3FFI - chains A and B; structure by X-ray diffraction, 2.60 A resolution.

Chain A:
Protein: Reverse transcriptase/ribonuclease H
Organism: HIV-1 M:B_HXB2R
Notes: EC 2.7.7.49, 2.7.7.7, 3.1.26.4
UniProtKB: P04585 (POL_HV1H2); residues 1-560 here correspond to UniProt positions 588-1147 (UniProt number = residue number + 587)
Chain sequence (561 residues; each row starts with the number of its first residue; numbering starts at 0):
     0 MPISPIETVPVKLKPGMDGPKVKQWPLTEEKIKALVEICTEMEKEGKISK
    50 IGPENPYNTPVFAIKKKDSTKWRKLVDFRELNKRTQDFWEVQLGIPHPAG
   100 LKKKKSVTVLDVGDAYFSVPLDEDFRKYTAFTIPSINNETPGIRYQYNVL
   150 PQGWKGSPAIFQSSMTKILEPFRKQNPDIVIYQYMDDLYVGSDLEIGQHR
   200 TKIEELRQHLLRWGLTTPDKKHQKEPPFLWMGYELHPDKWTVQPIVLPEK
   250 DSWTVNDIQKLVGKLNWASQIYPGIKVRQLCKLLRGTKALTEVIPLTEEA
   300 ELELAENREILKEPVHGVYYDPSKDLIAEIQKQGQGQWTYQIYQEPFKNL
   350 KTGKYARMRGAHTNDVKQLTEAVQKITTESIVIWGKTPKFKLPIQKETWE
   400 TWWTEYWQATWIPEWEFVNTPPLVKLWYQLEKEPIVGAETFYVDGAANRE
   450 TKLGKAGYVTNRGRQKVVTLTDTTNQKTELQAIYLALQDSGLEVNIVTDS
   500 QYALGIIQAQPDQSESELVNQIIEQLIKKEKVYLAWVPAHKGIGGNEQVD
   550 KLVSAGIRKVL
Not modelled in the structure: 0, 65-68, 554-560
Differences from the reference sequence: expression tag (0)
Swiss-Prot annotation at these positions:
  - region: Phe227 to His235 (RT 'primer grip')
  - motif: Trp398 to Trp414 (Tryptophan repeat motif)
  - binding site (Mg(2+)): Asp110, Asp185, Asp186, Asp443, Glu478, Asp498, Asp549
  - site: Trp401 (Essential for RT p66/p51 heterodimerization), Trp414 (Essential for RT p66/p51 heterodimerization), Phe440, Tyr441 (Cleavage), Leu560 (Cleavage)

Chain B:
Protein: RT p51
Organism: HIV-1 M:B_HXB2R
UniProtKB: P04585 (POL_HV1H2); residues 1-440 here correspond to UniProt positions 588-1027 (UniProt number = residue number + 587)
Chain sequence (441 residues; numbered 0 to 440; the number before each row is that of its first residue; numbering starts at 0):
     0 MPISPIETVPVKLKPGMDGPKVKQWPLTEEKIKALVEICTEMEKEGKISK
    50 IGPENPYNTPVFAIKKKDSTKWRKLVDFRELNKRTQDFWEVQLGIPHPAG
   100 LKKKKSVTVLDVGDAYFSVPLDEDFRKYTAFTIPSINNETPGIRYQYNVL
   150 PQGWKGSPAIFQSSMTKILEPFRKQNPDIVIYQYMDDLYVGSDLEIGQHR
   200 TKIEELRQHLLRWGLTTPDKKHQKEPPFLWMGYELHPDKWTVQPIVLPEK
   250 DSWTVNDIQKLVGKLNWASQIYPGIKVRQLCKLLRGTKALTEVIPLTEEA
   300 ELELAENREILKEPVHGVYYDPSKDLIAEIQKQGQGQWTYQIYQEPFKNL
   350 KTGKYARMRGAHTNDVKQLTEAVQKITTESIVIWGKTPKFKLPIQKETWE
   400 TWWTEYWQATWIPEWEFVNTPPLVKLWYQLEKEPIVGAETF
Not modelled in the structure: 0-4, 65-67, 217-228, 356-361, 429-440
Differences from the reference sequence: expression tag (0)
Swiss-Prot annotation at these positions:
  - region: Phe227 to His235 (RT 'primer grip')
  - motif: Trp398 to Trp414 (Tryptophan repeat motif)
  - binding site (Mg(2+)): Asp110, Asp185, Asp186
  - site: Trp401 (Essential for RT p66/p51 heterodimerization), Trp414 (Essential for RT p66/p51 heterodimerization), Phe440 (Cleavage)

Interface between chain A and chain B:
Pairs across the interface - 113 pairs, chain A then chain B:
  Val8(A) - Glu53(B)
  Pro9(A) - Glu53(B)
  Gln85(A) - Glu53(B)  hydrogen bond (side chain-backbone)
  Asp86(A) - Lys20(B)  salt bridge
  Asp86(A) - Pro55(B)
  Phe87(A) - Pro52(B)
  Phe87(A) - Pro55(B)
  Trp88(A) - Pro52(B)  hydrogen bond (backbone-backbone)
  Trp88(A) - Asn54(B)
  Trp88(A) - Pro55(B)
  Trp88(A) - Asn57(B)
  Trp88(A) - Thr131(B)
  Trp88(A) - Arg143(B)
  Gln91(A) - Asn137(B)  hydrogen bond (side chain-backbone)
  Gln91(A) - Thr139(B)
  Gln91(A) - Pro140(B)
  Leu92(A) - Gln23(B)
  Leu92(A) - Asn137(B)
  Gly93(A) - Asn137(B)  hydrogen bond (backbone-side chain)
  Ile94(A) - Asn137(B)
  Pro95(A) - Asn136(B)
  Pro95(A) - Asn137(B)
  His96(A) - Asn136(B)  hydrogen bond (backbone-side chain)
  Gly99(A) - Asn136(B)
  Leu100(A) - Asn136(B)
  Ala158(A) - Pro52(B)  hydrophobic
  Gln161(A) - Pro140(B)
  Ser162(A) - Pro52(B)
  Thr165(A) - Pro140(B)
  Glu169(A) - Lys49(B)  salt bridge
  Tyr181(A) - Asn137(B)
  Tyr181(A) - Glu138(B)
  Gln182(A) - Pro140(B)
  Arg358(A) - Gln394(B)
  Arg358(A) - Glu396(B)  salt bridge
  Gln373(A) - Gln394(B)
  Gln373(A) - Glu396(B)
  Gln373(A) - Thr397(B)
  Gln373(A) - Thr400(B)  hydrogen bond
  Gln373(A) - Trp401(B)
  Thr377(A) - Thr400(B)
  Ile380(A) - Pro25(B)
  Ile380(A) - Leu26(B)
  Ile380(A) - Thr400(B)
  Val381(A) - Pro25(B)  hydrophobic
  Val381(A) - Ile135(B)
  Val381(A) - Asn136(B)  hydrogen bond (backbone-backbone)
  Ile382(A) - Ile135(B)
  Ile382(A) - Asn136(B)
  Trp383(A) - Ile135(B)
  Gly384(A) - Thr27(B)
  Gly384(A) - Glu28(B)  hydrogen bond (backbone-backbone)
  Gly384(A) - Ile135(B)
  Trp402(A) - Lys331(B)  hydrogen bond (backbone-side chain)
  Trp402(A) - Asp364(B)
  Tyr405(A) - Lys331(B)  hydrogen bond (backbone-side chain)
  Trp406(A) - Lys331(B)
  Trp406(A) - Thr419(B)
  Trp406(A) - Pro421(B)  hydrophobic
  Gln407(A) - Lys331(B)
  Gln407(A) - Pro392(B)
  Gln407(A) - Ile393(B)
  Gln407(A) - Val417(B)  hydrogen bond (side chain-backbone)
  Gln407(A) - Asn418(B)
  Gln407(A) - Thr419(B)  hydrogen bond (side chain-backbone)
  Ala408(A) - Trp337(B)  hydrophobic
  Ala408(A) - Asp364(B)
  Ala408(A) - Leu368(B)  hydrophobic
  Ala408(A) - Pro392(B)  hydrogen bond (backbone-backbone)
  Ala408(A) - Ile393(B)
  Thr409(A) - Asp364(B)  hydrogen bond (backbone-side chain)
  Trp410(A) - Asn363(B)
  Trp410(A) - Val365(B)  hydrophobic
  Trp410(A) - Thr397(B)
  Pro412(A) - Trp401(B)
  Pro433(A) - Asn255(B)
  Pro433(A) - Leu289(B)  hydrophobic
  Val435(A) - Thr290(B)
  Thr439(A) - Lys287(B)
  Thr439(A) - Ala288(B)
  Thr439(A) - Leu289(B)  hydrogen bond (side chain-backbone)
  Tyr441(A) - Gln258(B)  hydrogen bond
  Tyr441(A) - Thr286(B)
  Tyr441(A) - Lys287(B)  hydrogen bond (side chain-backbone)
  Tyr441(A) - Leu289(B)
  Val458(A) - Thr286(B)
  Thr459(A) - Thr286(B)
  Asn460(A) - Thr286(B)
  Asn460(A) - Lys287(B)
  Asn460(A) - Ala288(B)
  Asn494(A) - Leu289(B)
  Val496(A) - Gln258(B)
  Val496(A) - Leu289(B)  hydrophobic
  Gln500(A) - Pro420(B)
  Gln500(A) - Leu422(B)
  Leu503(A) - Leu422(B)  hydrophobic
  Gln507(A) - Pro421(B)
  Tyr532(A) - Asn255(B)  hydrogen bond
  Ala534(A) - Asn255(B)
  Trp535(A) - Leu422(B)  hydrophobic
  Val536(A) - Gln258(B)
  Pro537(A) - Asn265(B)
  Lys540(A) - Asn265(B)
  Lys540(A) - Cys280(B)
  Gly541(A) - Cys280(B)
  Ile542(A) - Leu283(B)
  Gly543(A) - Leu283(B)  hydrogen bond (backbone-backbone)
  Gly543(A) - Arg284(B)
  Gly543(A) - Gly285(B)
  Gly544(A) - Gly285(B)  hydrogen bond (backbone-backbone)
  Gly544(A) - Thr286(B)
  Gln547(A) - Gly285(B)
  Gln547(A) - Thr286(B)
Also at the interface, not in a pair above, chain A (67 interface residues in all): Ile159, Glu370, Thr376, Thr386, Thr403, Ile434, Gly504
Also at the interface, not in a pair above, chain B (62 interface residues in all): Gly51, Tyr56, Pro133, Val254, Val261, Gly262, Gly333, Lys395, Tyr405, Lys424, Trp426

Summary:
67 residues of chain A and 62 residues of chain B are in contact; the contacts include 20 hydrogen bonds and 3
salt bridges. Polar contacts include Asp86(A)-Lys20(B), Glu169(A)-Lys49(B) and Arg358(A)-Glu396(B). From
UniProt: 7 Mg2+-binding residues on chain A; 3 Mg2+-binding residues on chain B.
Here chain A is Reverse transcriptase/ribonuclease H and chain B is RT p51, both from HIV-1 M:B_HXB2R. Entry
3FFI (HIV-1 RT with pyridone non-nucleoside inhibitor) was determined by X-ray diffraction.
